Entry 6KQF (X-ray diffraction, 2.45 A resolution); this record covers chains D and H of the 9 polymer chains in the assembly.

# Chain D
Protein: DNA-directed RNA polymerase subunit beta'
From: Thermus thermophilus (strain HB8 / ATCC 27634 / DSM 579)
Notes: EC 2.7.7.6
UniProtKB: Q8RQE8 (RPOC_THET8); residues 1-1524 here = UniProt positions 1-1524
Chain sequence (1524 residues; row label = number of the first residue in the row):
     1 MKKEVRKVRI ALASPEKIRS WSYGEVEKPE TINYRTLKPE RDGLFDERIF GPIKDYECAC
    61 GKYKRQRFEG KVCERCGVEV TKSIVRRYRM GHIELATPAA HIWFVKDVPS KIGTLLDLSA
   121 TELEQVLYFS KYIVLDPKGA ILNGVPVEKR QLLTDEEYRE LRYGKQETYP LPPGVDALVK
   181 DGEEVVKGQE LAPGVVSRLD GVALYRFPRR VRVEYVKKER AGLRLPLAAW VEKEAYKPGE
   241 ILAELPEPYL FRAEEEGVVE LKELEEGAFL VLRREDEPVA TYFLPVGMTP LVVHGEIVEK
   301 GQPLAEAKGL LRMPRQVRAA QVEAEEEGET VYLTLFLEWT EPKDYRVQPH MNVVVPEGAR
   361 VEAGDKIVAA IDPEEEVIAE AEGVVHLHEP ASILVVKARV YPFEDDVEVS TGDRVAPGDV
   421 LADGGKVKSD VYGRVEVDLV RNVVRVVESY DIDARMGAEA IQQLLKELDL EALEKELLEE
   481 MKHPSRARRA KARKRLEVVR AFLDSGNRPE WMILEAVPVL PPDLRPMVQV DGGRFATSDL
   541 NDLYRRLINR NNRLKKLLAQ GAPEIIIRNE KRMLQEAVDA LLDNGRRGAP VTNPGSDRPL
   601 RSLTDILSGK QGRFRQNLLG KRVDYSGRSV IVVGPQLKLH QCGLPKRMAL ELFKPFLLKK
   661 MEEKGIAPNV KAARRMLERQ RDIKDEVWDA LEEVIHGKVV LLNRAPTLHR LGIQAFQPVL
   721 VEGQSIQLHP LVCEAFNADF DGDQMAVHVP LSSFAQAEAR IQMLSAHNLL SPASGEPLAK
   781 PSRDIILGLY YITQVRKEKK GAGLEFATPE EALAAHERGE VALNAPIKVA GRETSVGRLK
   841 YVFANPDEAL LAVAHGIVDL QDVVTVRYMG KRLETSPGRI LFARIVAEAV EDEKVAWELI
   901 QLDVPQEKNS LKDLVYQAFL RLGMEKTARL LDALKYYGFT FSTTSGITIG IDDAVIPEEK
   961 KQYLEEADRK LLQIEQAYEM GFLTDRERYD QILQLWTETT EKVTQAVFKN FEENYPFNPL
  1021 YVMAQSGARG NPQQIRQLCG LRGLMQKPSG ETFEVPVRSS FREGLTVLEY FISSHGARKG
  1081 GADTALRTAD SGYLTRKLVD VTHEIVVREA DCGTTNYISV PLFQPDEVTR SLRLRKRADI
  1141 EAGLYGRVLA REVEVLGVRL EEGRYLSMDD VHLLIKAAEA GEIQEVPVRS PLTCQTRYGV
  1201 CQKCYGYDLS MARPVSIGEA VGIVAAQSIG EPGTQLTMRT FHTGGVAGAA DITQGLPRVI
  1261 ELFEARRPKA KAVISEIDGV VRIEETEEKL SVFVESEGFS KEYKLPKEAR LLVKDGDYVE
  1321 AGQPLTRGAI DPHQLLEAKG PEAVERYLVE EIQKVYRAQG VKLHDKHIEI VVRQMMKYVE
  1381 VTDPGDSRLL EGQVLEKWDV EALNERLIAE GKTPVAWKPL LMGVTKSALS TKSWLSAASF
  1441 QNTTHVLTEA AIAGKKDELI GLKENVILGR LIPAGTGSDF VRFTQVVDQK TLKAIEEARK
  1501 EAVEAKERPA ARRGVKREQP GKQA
Unresolved in the structure: 1-2, 1238-1251, 1503-1524
Ion coordination: Zn2+ site 1: Cys-58, Cys-60, Cys-73, Cys-76; Mg2+ site 1: Asp-739, Asp-741, Asp-743 (shared with 1 residue of chain I); Mg2+ site 2 near Lys-840 (its only coordinating residue here); Zn2+ site 2: Cys-1112, Cys-1194, Cys-1201, Cys-1204

# Chain H
Molecule: 27-nt DNA strand
Sequence (27 nucleotides; numbered 1 to 27; the number before each row is that of its first residue):
     1 TATAATGGGA GCTGTCACGG ATGCAGG
Unresolved in the structure: 25-27

# Interface between chain D and chain H
Residue-residue contacts (5; chain D residue first):
  Pro-109(D) / DA21(H)  sugar contact
  Ala-120(D) / DT22(H)  hydrogen bond to the phosphate
  Lys-494(D) / DA21(H)  salt bridge to the phosphate
  Arg-1266(D) / DA17(H)  sugar contact
  Arg-1266(D) / DC18(H)  salt bridge to the phosphate
Interface residues without a listed pair, chain D (6 interface residues in all): Ser-119, Lys-1426
Interface residues without a listed pair, chain H (6 interface residues in all): DG19, DG20

# Overview
Chain D and chain H each contribute 6 residues to their interface; the contacts include 1 hydrogen bond and 2
salt bridges. Polar contacts include Ala-120(D)/DT22(H), Lys-494(D)/DA21(H) and Arg-1266(D)/DC18(H).
Cys-58(D), Cys-60(D), Cys-73(D) and Cys-76(D) coordinate Zn2+ site 1.
Here chain D is DNA-directed RNA polymerase subunit beta' (Thermus thermophilus (strain HB8 / ATCC 27634 / DSM
579)) and chain H is a 27-nt DNA strand. Entry 6KQF (Thermus thermophilus initial transcription complex
comprising sigma A and 5'-OH RNA of 5 nt) was determined by X-ray diffraction together with 6KQD, 6KQE, 6KQG,
6KQH, 6KQL, 6KQM and 6 further entries from the same study.
